PDB entry 5C0B | X-ray diffraction, 2.03 A resolution | chains A and B of the 5 polymer chains in the assembly

Chain A:
Molecule: HLA class I histocompatibility antigen, A-2 alpha chain
Organism: Homo sapiens
Reference sequence: P01892 (1A02_HUMAN); residues 1-275 here correspond to UniProt positions 25-299 (UniProt number = residue number + 24)
Sequence (275 residues; row label = number of the first residue in the row):
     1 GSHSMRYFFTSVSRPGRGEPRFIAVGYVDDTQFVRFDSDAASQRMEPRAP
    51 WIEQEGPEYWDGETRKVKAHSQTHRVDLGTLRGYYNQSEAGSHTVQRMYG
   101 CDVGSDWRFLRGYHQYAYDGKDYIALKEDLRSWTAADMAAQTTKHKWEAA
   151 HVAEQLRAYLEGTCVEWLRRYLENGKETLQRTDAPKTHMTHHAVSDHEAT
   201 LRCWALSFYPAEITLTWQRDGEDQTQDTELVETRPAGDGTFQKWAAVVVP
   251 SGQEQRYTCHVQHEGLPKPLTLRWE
Disulfides: Cys-101/Cys-164, Cys-203/Cys-259

Chain B:
Molecule: Beta-2-microglobulin
Organism: Homo sapiens
Reference sequence: P61769 (B2MG_HUMAN); residues 1-99 here correspond to UniProt positions 21-119 (UniProt number = residue number + 20)
Sequence (100 residues; row label = number of the first residue in the row; numbering starts at 0):
     0 MIQRTPKIQVYSRHPAENGKSNFLNCYVSGFHPSDIEVDLLKNGERIEKV
    50 EHSDLSFSKDWSFYLLYYTEFTPTEKDEYACRVNHVTLSQPKIVKWDRDM
Construct notes: initiating methionine (0)
Swiss-Prot annotation at these positions:
  - modified residue: Gln-2 (Pyrrolidone carboxylic acid)
  - glycosylation: Ile-1 (N-linked (Glc) (glycation) isoleucine), Lys-19 (N-linked (Glc) (glycation) lysine), Lys-41 (N-linked (Glc) (glycation) lysine), Lys-48 (N-linked (Glc) (glycation) lysine), Lys-58 (N-linked (Glc) (glycation) lysine), Lys-91 (N-linked (Glc) (glycation) lysine), Lys-94 (N-linked (Glc) (glycation) lysine)
Disulfides: Cys-25/Cys-80

How chain A and chain B interact:
Pairs across the interface (56):
  Phe-8(A) / Ser-55(B)
  Phe-8(A) / Phe-56(B)
  Phe-9(A) / Phe-56(B)
  Thr-10(A) / Phe-56(B)
  Thr-10(A) / Phe-62(B)
  Val-12(A) / Ser-33(B)
  Ile-23(A) / Leu-54(B)
  Val-25(A) / Asp-53(B)
  Val-25(A) / Leu-54(B)
  Val-25(A) / Ser-55(B)
  Tyr-27(A) / Ser-55(B)  hydrogen bond
  Tyr-27(A) / Tyr-63(B)  hydrogen bond
  Gln-32(A) / Asp-53(B)  hydrogen bond
  Arg-35(A) / Asp-53(B)  salt bridge
  Arg-48(A) / Asp-53(B)  salt bridge
  His-93(A) / Met-0(B)
  Gln-96(A) / His-31(B)  hydrogen bond
  Gln-96(A) / Phe-56(B)
  Gln-96(A) / Trp-60(B)  hydrogen bond (side chain-backbone)
  Gln-96(A) / Phe-62(B)
  Arg-97(A) / Phe-56(B)
  Gln-115(A) / Lys-58(B)  hydrogen bond
  Gln-115(A) / Trp-60(B)
  Tyr-116(A) / Trp-60(B)
  Ala-117(A) / Trp-60(B)
  Asp-119(A) / Met-0(B)
  Asp-119(A) / Ile-1(B)
  Asp-119(A) / His-31(B)
  Gly-120(A) / His-31(B)
  Gly-120(A) / Trp-60(B)
  Lys-121(A) / Met-0(B)
  Lys-121(A) / Ile-1(B)
  Asp-122(A) / Trp-60(B)  hydrogen bond
  Thr-190(A) / Asp-98(B)  hydrogen bond
  His-192(A) / Asp-98(B)  salt bridge
  Arg-202(A) / Asp-98(B)  salt bridge
  Trp-204(A) / Asp-98(B)  hydrogen bond
  Trp-204(A) / Met-99(B)
  Val-231(A) / Gln-8(B)
  Glu-232(A) / Lys-6(B)  salt bridge
  Glu-232(A) / Gln-8(B)
  Glu-232(A) / Tyr-26(B)
  Glu-232(A) / Ser-28(B)  hydrogen bond
  Arg-234(A) / Gln-8(B)
  Arg-234(A) / Tyr-10(B)
  Arg-234(A) / Met-99(B)  hydrogen bond (side chain-backbone)
  Pro-235(A) / Tyr-10(B)  hydrogen bond (backbone-side chain)
  Pro-235(A) / Asn-24(B)
  Pro-235(A) / Tyr-26(B)
  Ala-236(A) / Arg-12(B)  hydrogen bond (backbone-side chain)
  Ala-236(A) / Asn-24(B)  hydrogen bond (backbone-side chain)
  Gly-237(A) / Arg-12(B)
  Gln-242(A) / Tyr-10(B)
  Gln-242(A) / Ser-11(B)  hydrogen bond (side chain-backbone)
  Gln-242(A) / Arg-12(B)  hydrogen bond (side chain-backbone)
  Trp-244(A) / Met-99(B)  hydrogen bond (side chain-backbone)
Interface residues without a listed pair, chain A (37 interface residues in all): Ser-92, Thr-94, Met-98, Thr-233, Asp-238
Interface residues without a listed pair, chain B (25 interface residues in all): His-13, Asp-59, Leu-65

In short:
37 residues of chain A and 25 residues of chain B are in contact, with 17 hydrogen bonds and 5 salt bridges.
Polar pairs include Arg-35(A)/Asp-53(B), Arg-48(A)/Asp-53(B) and His-192(A)/Asp-98(B).
Here chain A is HLA class I histocompatibility antigen, A-2 alpha chain and chain B is Beta-2-microglobulin,
both from Homo sapiens. Entry 5C0B (1E6 TCR in complex with HLA-A02 carrying RQFGPDFPTI) was determined by
X-ray diffraction (same publication as 5C07, 5C08, 5C09, 5C0A, 5C0C, 5C0D and 6 further entries).
